PDB entry 8ZCF | electron microscopy, 2.90 A resolution | chains B and C of the 5 polymer chains in the assembly

[Chain B]
Molecule: Guanine nucleotide-binding protein G(I)/G(S)/G(T) subunit beta-1
From: Homo sapiens
Reference sequence: P62873 (GBB1_HUMAN); residues 1-340 here = UniProt positions 1-340
Chain sequence (340 residues; each row starts with the number of its first residue):
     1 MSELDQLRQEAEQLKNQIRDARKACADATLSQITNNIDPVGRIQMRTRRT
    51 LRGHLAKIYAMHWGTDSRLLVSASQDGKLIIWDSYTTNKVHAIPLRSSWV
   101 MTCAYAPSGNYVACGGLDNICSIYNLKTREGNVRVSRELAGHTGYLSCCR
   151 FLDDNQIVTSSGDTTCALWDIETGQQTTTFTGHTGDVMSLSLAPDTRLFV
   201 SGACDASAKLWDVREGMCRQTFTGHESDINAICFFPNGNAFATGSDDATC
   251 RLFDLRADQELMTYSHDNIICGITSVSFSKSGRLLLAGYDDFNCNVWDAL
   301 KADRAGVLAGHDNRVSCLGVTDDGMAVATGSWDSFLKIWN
Not modelled in the structure: 1-2
Swiss-Prot annotation at these positions:
  - modified residue: Ser2 (N-acetylserine), His266 (Phosphohistidine)
  - natural variant: Leu30 (L30F: In MRD42; uncertain significance), Arg52 (R52G: In MRD42), Gly64 (G64V: In MRD42), Asp76 (D76E: In MRD42; D76G: In MRD42), Gly77 (G77S: In MRD42), Lys78 (K78R: In MRD42), Ile80 (I80N: In MRD42; I80T: In MRD42), His91 (H91R: In MRD42; uncertain significance), Ala92 (A92T: In MRD42), Pro94 (P94S: In MRD42), Leu95 (L95P: In MRD42), Arg96 (R96L: In MRD42), 5 further natural variant entries in UniProt

[Chain C]
Molecule: Guanine nucleotide-binding protein G(I)/G(S)/G(O) subunit gamma-2
From: Homo sapiens
Reference sequence: P59768 (GBG2_HUMAN); residue numbers follow UniProt; this construct covers 1-71
Chain sequence (71 residues; each row starts with the number of its first residue):
     1 MASNNTASIAQARKLVEQLKMEANIDRIKVSKAAADLMAYCEAHAKEDPL
    51 LTPVPASENPFREKKFFCAIL
Not modelled in the structure: 1-5, 62-71
Swiss-Prot annotation at these positions:
  - modified residue: Ala2 (N-acetylalanine), Cys68 (Cysteine methyl ester)
  - lipidation: Cys68 (S-geranylgeranyl cysteine)

[How chain B and chain C interact]
Residue-residue contacts - 77 pairs, chain B then chain C:
  Leu4(B) with Ala12(C), hydrophobic
  Leu7(B) with Ala12(C), hydrophobic; Val16(C)
  Glu10(B) with Val16(C)
  Leu14(B) with Lys20(C)
  Lys15(B) with Leu19(C)
  Gln17(B) with Ala23(C)
  Ile18(B) with Leu19(C), hydrophobic; Ala23(C), hydrophobic
  Arg22(B) with Arg27(C)
  Ala24(B) with Lys29(C)
  Cys25(B) with Arg27(C); Lys29(C); Val30(C), hydrogen bond (backbone-backbone)
  Asp27(B) with Lys29(C); Ser31(C), hydrogen bond
  Ala28(B) with Val30(C)
  Leu30(B) with Ala34(C), hydrophobic
  Ile33(B) with Ser31(C); Ala34(C), hydrophobic
  Val40(B) with Leu51(C), hydrophobic
  Ile43(B) with Leu50(C); Leu51(C)
  Met45(B) with Leu50(C), hydrophobic
  Arg48(B) with Phe61(C)
  Arg49(B) with Pro60(C); Phe61(C), hydrogen bond (side chain-backbone)
  Ser84(B) with Phe61(C)
  Tyr85(B) with Pro60(C); Phe61(C), hydrophobic
  Arg219(B) with Glu22(C); Ile25(C)
  Gln220(B) with Ile25(C)
  Thr221(B) with Glu22(C)
  Phe235(B) with Leu37(C), hydrophobic; Tyr40(C), hydrophobic; Cys41(C), hydrophobic
  Pro236(B) with Tyr40(C), hydrogen bond (backbone-side chain)
  Asn237(B) with Tyr40(C)
  Ala240(B) with Leu37(C), hydrophobic
  Leu252(B) with Leu37(C), hydrophobic
  Asp254(B) with Ala33(C)
  Arg256(B) with Arg27(C); Ile28(C), hydrogen bond (backbone-backbone); Asp36(C), salt bridge
  Ala257(B) with Ile28(C); Ala33(C), hydrophobic
  Asp258(B) with Arg27(C), salt bridge
  Gln259(B) with Val30(C)
  Leu261(B) with Ala34(C), hydrophobic
  Ser279(B) with Asp48(C); Leu50(C)
  Lys280(B) with Glu47(C), salt bridge; Asp48(C)
  Ser281(B) with Tyr40(C); Cys41(C), hydrogen bond (backbone-side chain); His44(C); Asp48(C), hydrogen bond
  Gly282(B) with Cys41(C), hydrogen bond (backbone-side chain)
  Arg283(B) with Cys41(C), hydrogen bond (backbone-side chain); Leu51(C)
  Leu286(B) with Leu50(C), hydrophobic
  Leu300(B) with Leu37(C), hydrophobic; Met38(C), hydrophobic; Cys41(C), hydrophobic
  Asp323(B) with Glu47(C); Pro49(C)
  Gly324(B) with Pro49(C); Leu50(C), hydrogen bond (backbone-backbone)
  Met325(B) with Pro49(C), hydrophobic; Val54(C), hydrophobic; Pro60(C); Phe61(C)
  Ala326(B) with Phe61(C), hydrophobic
  Val327(B) with Leu50(C), hydrophobic
  Ile338(B) with Phe61(C), hydrophobic
  Asn340(B) with Asn59(C), hydrogen bond
Also at the interface, not in a pair above, chain B (59 interface residues in all): Glu3, Ala11, Ala26, Trp63, Gly182, Lys209, Asn239, Glu260, Leu284, Val320
Also at the interface, not in a pair above, chain C (36 interface residues in all): Ser8, Ile9, Leu15, Gln18, Lys32, Ala35, Ala45

[Overview]
The interface between chain B and chain C involves 59 residues on one side and 36 on the other, with 11
hydrogen bonds and 3 salt bridges. Polar pairs include Arg256(B)-Asp36(C), Asp258(B)-Arg27(C) and
Lys280(B)-Glu47(C).
Chain B is Guanine nucleotide-binding protein G(I)/G(S)/G(T) subunit beta-1 and chain C is Guanine
nucleotide-binding protein G(I)/G(S)/G(O) subunit gamma-2, both from Homo sapiens; the structure, Cryo-EM
structure of GPR4 complexed with Gs in pH7.5, was determined by electron microscopy (same publication as 8ZCE,
9JFT, 9JFV, 9JFW, 9JFX, 9JFZ, 9JHP and 9LGM).
